PDB entry 3L27 | X-ray diffraction, 1.95 A resolution | chains B and C of the 4 polymer chains in the assembly

== Chain B (and C) ==
Name: Polymerase cofactor VP35
From: Zaire ebolavirus
Notes: fragment: interferon inhibitory domain; chain C of this document is another copy of the same molecule, construct and numbering; everything in this record applies to it too
UniProt: Q05127 (VP35_EBOZM); residues 215-340 here = UniProt positions 215-340
Sequence (129 residues; numbered 212 to 340; the number before each row is that of its first residue):
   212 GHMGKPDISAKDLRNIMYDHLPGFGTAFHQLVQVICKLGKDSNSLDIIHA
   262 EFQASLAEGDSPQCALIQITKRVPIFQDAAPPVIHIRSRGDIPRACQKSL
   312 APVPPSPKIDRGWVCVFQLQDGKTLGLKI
Not modelled in the structure: 212-216 (chain C: 212-217)
Construct notes: expression tag (212-214); engineered mutation Ala-312 (Arg in Q05127)
Metal / ion sites: Na+: Pro-285, Gln-288
Curated features (UniProtKB/Swiss-Prot):
  - modified residue (Phosphoserine): Ser-310, Ser-317
  - cross-link: Lys-309 (Glycyl lysine isopeptide (Lys-Gly) (interchain with G-Cter in ubiquitin))
  - mutagenesis: Phe-239 (F239A: Complete loss of interaction with host PRKRA and subsequent immune response inhibition), Arg-305 (R305A: No effect on IRF3 promoter inhibition), Lys-309 (K309A: Partial loss of IRF3 promoter inhibition. Complete loss of dsRNA-binding; K309R: Partial loss of the ability to efficiently antagonize the type I IFN response), Ser-317 (S317A: Impaired viral replication; S317D: No effect on viral replication), Lys-319 (K319A: Complete loss of dsRNA binding activity; when associated with A-322), Arg-322 (R322A: Complete loss of dsRNA binding activity; when associated with A-319)

== Interface between chain B and chain C ==
Contacting residue pairs (29):
  Leu-249(B) / Asp-289(C)
  Asp-252(B) / Gln-288(C)  hydrogen bond (backbone-side chain)
  Ser-253(B) / Gln-288(C)
  Ile-286(B) / Gln-288(C)
  Gln-288(B) / Ile-286(C)
  Asp-289(B) / Leu-249(C)
  Asp-289(B) / Ala-290(C)
  Asp-289(B) / Ala-291(C)  hydrogen bond (backbone-backbone)
  Ala-290(B) / Asp-289(C)
  Ala-291(B) / Asp-289(C)  hydrogen bond (backbone-backbone)
  Ala-291(B) / Ser-317(C)
  Ala-291(B) / Pro-318(C)
  Ala-291(B) / Lys-319(C)
  Pro-292(B) / Ser-317(C)  hydrogen bond (backbone-side chain)
  Val-294(B) / Ser-317(C)
  Val-314(B) / Pro-316(C)
  Pro-316(B) / Val-294(C)
  Pro-316(B) / Val-327(C)  hydrophobic
  Pro-316(B) / Gln-329(C)
  Pro-316(B) / Thr-335(C)
  Ser-317(B) / Ala-291(C)
  Ser-317(B) / Pro-292(C)  hydrogen bond (side chain-backbone)
  Ser-317(B) / Val-294(C)
  Ser-317(B) / Pro-318(C)
  Pro-318(B) / Ala-291(C)
  Pro-318(B) / Pro-316(C)
  Lys-319(B) / Ala-291(C)
  Lys-319(B) / Pro-292(C)  hydrogen bond (side chain-backbone)
  Thr-335(B) / Pro-316(C)
Also at the interface, not in a pair above, chain B (20 interface residues in all): Pro-285, Ile-320, Val-327, Gln-329
Also at the interface, not in a pair above, chain C (18 interface residues in all): Asp-252, Pro-293, Val-314

== Summary ==
20 residues of chain B and 18 residues of chain C are in contact; the contacts include 6 hydrogen bonds. Polar
contacts include Asp-252(B)/Gln-288(C), Pro-292(B)/Ser-317(C) and Lys-319(B)/Pro-292(C). The Na+ site is built
by Pro-285(B) and Gln-288(B). UniProt lists 6 mutagenesis sites on chain B.
Both chains are Polymerase cofactor VP35 (Zaire ebolavirus). Entry 3L27 (Crystal structure of Zaire Ebola VP35
interferon inhibitory domain R312A mutant) was determined by X-ray diffraction together with 3L25, 3L26 and
3L28 from the same study.
